8ZFA - chains B and S of the 5 polymer chains in the assembly; structure by electron microscopy, 2.96 A resolution.

Chain B:
Molecule: Guanine nucleotide-binding protein G(I)/G(S)/G(T) subunit beta-1
From: Homo sapiens
Reference sequence: P62873 (GBB1_HUMAN); residues 2-340 here = UniProt positions 2-340
Amino-acid sequence (377 residues; numbered -10 to 366; the number before each row is that of its first residue; numbers below 1 keep their minus sign (Met-10 is residue -10)):
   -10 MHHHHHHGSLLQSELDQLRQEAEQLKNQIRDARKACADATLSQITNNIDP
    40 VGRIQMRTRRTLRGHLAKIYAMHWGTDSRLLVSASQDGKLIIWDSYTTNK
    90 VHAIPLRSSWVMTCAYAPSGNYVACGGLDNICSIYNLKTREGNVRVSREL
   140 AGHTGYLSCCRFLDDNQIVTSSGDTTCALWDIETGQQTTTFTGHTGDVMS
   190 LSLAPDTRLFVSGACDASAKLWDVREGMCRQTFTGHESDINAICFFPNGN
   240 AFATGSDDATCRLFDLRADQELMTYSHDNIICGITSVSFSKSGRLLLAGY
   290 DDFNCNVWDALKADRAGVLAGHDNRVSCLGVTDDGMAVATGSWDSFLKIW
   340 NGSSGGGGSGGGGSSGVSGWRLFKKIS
Unresolved in the structure: -10 to 2, 341-366
Differences from the reference sequence: initiating methionine (-10); expression tag (-9 to 1, 341-366)
Curated features (UniProtKB/Swiss-Prot):
  - modified residue: Ser2 (N-acetylserine), His266 (Phosphohistidine)
  - natural variant: Leu30 (L30F: In MRD42; uncertain significance), Arg52 (R52G: In MRD42), Gly64 (G64V: In MRD42), Asp76 (D76E: In MRD42; D76G: In MRD42), Gly77 (G77S: In MRD42), Lys78 (K78R: In MRD42), Ile80 (I80N: In MRD42; I80T: In MRD42), His91 (H91R: In MRD42; uncertain significance), Ala92 (A92T: In MRD42), Pro94 (P94S: In MRD42), Leu95 (L95P: In MRD42), Arg96 (R96L: In MRD42), 5 further natural variant entries in UniProt

Chain S:
Molecule: scFv16
From: synthetic construct
Notes: antibody fragment or engineered binder
Amino-acid sequence (285 residues; row label = number of the first residue in the row; note: 13 numbers in that range are skipped by the numbering (no residue carries them; nothing is unmodelled there); a row labelled like 121A-121N holds insertion residues (121A, then the next letters in order); numbers below 1 keep their minus sign (Met-36 is residue -36)):
   -36 MLLVNQSHQGFNKEHTSKMVSAIVLYVLLAAAAHSAFAVQLVESGGGLVQ
    14 PGGSRKLSCSASGFAFSSFGMHWVRQAPEKGLEWVAYISSGSGTIYYADT
    64 VKGRFTISRDDPKNTLFLQMTSLRSEDTAMYYCVRSIYYYGSSPFDFWGQ
   114 GTTLTVSA
121A-121N GGGGSGGGGSGGGG
   135 SADIVMTQATSSVPVTPGESVSISCRSSKSLLHSNGNTYLYWFLQRPGQS
   185 PQLLIYRMSNLASGVPDRFSGSGSGTAFTLTISRLEAEDVGVYYCMQHLE
   235 YPLTFGAGTKLEL
Unresolved in the structure: -36 to 1, 121A-121N, 148-150, 247
Disulfide bonds: Cys22-Cys96

How chain B and chain S interact:
Pairs across the interface (10; chain B residue first):
  Asp66(B) - Tyr103(S)
  Arg68(B) - Tyr103(S)
  Leu69(B) - Tyr103(S)  hydrophobic
  Val90(B) - Tyr102(S)  hydrophobic
  Arg129(B) - Val2(S)
  Arg129(B) - Arg98(S)  hydrogen bond (backbone-side chain)
  Glu130(B) - Gly26(S)
  Glu130(B) - Phe27(S)
  Gly131(B) - Phe32(S)
  Asn132(B) - Ala28(S)
Also at the interface, not in a pair above, chain B (10 interface residues in all): Asp83, His91
Also at the interface, not in a pair above, chain S (9 interface residues in all): Ser31

Summary:
Chain B and chain S form an interface of 10 and 9 residues respectively; the contacts include 1 hydrogen bond.
Its one hydrogen-bonded contact is Arg129(B)-Arg98(S).
Chain B is Guanine nucleotide-binding protein G(I)/G(S)/G(T) subunit beta-1 (Homo sapiens) and chain S is
scFv16 (synthetic construct); the structure, Cryo-EM structure of the xtGPR4-Gs complex in pH7.2, was
determined by electron microscopy (same publication as 8ZD1, 8ZF6, 8ZF9, 8ZFC and 9JVG).
